Entry 1F3V (X-ray diffraction, 2.00 A resolution); this record covers chains A and B.

== Chain A ==
Name: Tumor necrosis factor receptor type 1 associated death domain protein
From: Homo sapiens
Notes: fragment: n-terminal domain
UniProtKB: Q15628 (TRADD_HUMAN); residues 1-179 here = UniProt positions 1-179
Amino-acid sequence (179 residues; each row starts with the number of its first residue):
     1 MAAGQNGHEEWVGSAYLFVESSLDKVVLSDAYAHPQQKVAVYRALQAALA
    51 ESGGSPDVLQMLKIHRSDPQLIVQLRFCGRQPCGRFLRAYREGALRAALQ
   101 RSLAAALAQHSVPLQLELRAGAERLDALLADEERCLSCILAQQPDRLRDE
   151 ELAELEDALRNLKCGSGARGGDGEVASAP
Not modelled in the structure: 1-7, 166-179
UniProt features mapped onto this chain:
  - motif: L147 to K163 (Nuclear export signal)
What the authors report for this chain:
  - mutagenesis - Q143A: unchanged binding to Tumor necrosis factor receptor-associated protein (chain B)

== Chain B ==
Name: Tumor necrosis factor receptor-associated protein
From: Homo sapiens
Notes: fragment: traf domain
UniProtKB: Q12933 (TRAF2_HUMAN); residue numbers follow UniProt; this construct covers 331-501
Amino-acid sequence (171 residues; numbered 331 to 501; the number before each row is that of its first residue):
   331 KDLAMADLEQKVLEMEASTYDGVFIWKISDFPRKRQEAVAGRIPAIFSPA
   381 FYTSRYGYKMCLRIYLNGDGTGRGTHLSLFFVVMKGPNDALLRWPFNQKV
   431 TLMLLDQNNREHVIDAFRPDVTSSSFQRPVNDMNIASGCPLFCPVSKMEA
   481 KNSYVRDDAIFIKAIVDLTGL
Construct notes: conflict R365 (Leu in Q12933)
Modified / non-standard residues: Mse335, Mse345, Mse390, Mse414, Mse433, Mse463, Mse478 (selenomethionine; parent Met)
What the authors report for this chain:
  - mutagenesis - S454A: unchanged binding to Tumor necrosis factor receptor type 1 associated death domain protein (chain A)

== How chain A and chain B interact ==
Contacting residue pairs (32; chain A residue first):
  Y16(A) - T401(B)
  Y16(A) - P470(B)
  Y16(A) - L471(B)  hydrophobic
  K63(A) - D445(B)  salt bridge
  H65(A) - L471(B)
  S67(A) - H406(B)
  D68(A) - P474(B)
  D68(A) - S476(B)
  I72(A) - L471(B)  hydrophobic
  R76(A) - D450(B)  salt bridge
  R119(A) - T401(B)
  G121(A) - G400(B)
  G121(A) - T401(B)  hydrogen bond (backbone-backbone)
  A122(A) - G400(B)
  Q143(A) - S453(B)
  Q143(A) - S454(B)  hydrogen bond
  P144(A) - D450(B)
  P144(A) - S453(B)
  D145(A) - P449(B)
  D145(A) - D450(B)  hydrogen bond (backbone-backbone)
  D145(A) - F456(B)
  D145(A) - S467(B)
  D145(A) - G468(B)  hydrogen bond (side chain-backbone)
  R146(A) - D445(B)  salt bridge
  R146(A) - F447(B)
  R146(A) - R448(B)
  R146(A) - D450(B)
  R146(A) - G468(B)
  R146(A) - C469(B)
  L147(A) - R448(B)  hydrogen bond (backbone-backbone)
  L147(A) - P449(B)
  D149(A) - A446(B)
Also at the interface, not in a pair above, chain A (18 interface residues in all): F18, A120
Also at the interface, not in a pair above, chain B (20 interface residues in all): T452
From the paper, about this interface:
  - residue pairs: Q143(A)-S454(B) (hydrogen bond), R146(A)-D445(B)
  - interface residues, chain A: Q143(A), D145(A), L147(A)
  - hot spots on chain A (mutagenesis) - Y16A, F18A, H65A (9-fold), S67A: decreased binding to Tumor necrosis factor receptor-associated protein (chain B)
  - interface residues, chain B: T401(B), R448(B), L471(B)
  - hot spots on chain B (mutagenesis) - T401M, D450K, S467F, L471K, L471R: decreased binding to Tumor necrosis factor receptor type 1 associated death domain protein (chain A)

== Overview ==
The interface between chain A and chain B involves 18 residues on one side and 20 on the other, with 5
hydrogen bonds and 3 salt bridges. Among the polar pairs are K63(A)-D445(B), R76(A)-D450(B) and
R146(A)-D445(B). The paper describes a hydrogen bond between Q143(A) and S454(B); a contact between R146(A)
and D445(B). The paper reports that T401M, D450K and S467F of chain B, among others, reduce binding to Tumor
necrosis factor receptor type 1 associated death domain protein (chain A); interface residues Q143(A), D145(A)
and T401(B) among others; 11 substitutions were tested in all.
Chain A is Tumor necrosis factor receptor type 1 associated death domain protein and chain B is Tumor necrosis
factor receptor-associated protein, both from Homo sapiens; the structure, Crystal structure of the complex
between the N-terminal domain of TRADD and the TRAF domain of ..., was determined by X-ray diffraction.
